Entry 8BXD (electron microscopy, 6.20 A resolution (low resolution: residue-level contacts below are approximate; hydrogen-bond / salt-bridge calls are withheld)); this record covers chains A and E of the 5 polymer chains in the assembly.

Chain A (and E):
Protein: Acetylcholine receptor
Source organism: Alvinella pompejana
Notes: chain E of this document is another copy of the same molecule, construct and numbering; everything in this record applies to it too
Amino-acid sequence (475 residues; numbered 1 to 475; the number before each row is that of its first residue):
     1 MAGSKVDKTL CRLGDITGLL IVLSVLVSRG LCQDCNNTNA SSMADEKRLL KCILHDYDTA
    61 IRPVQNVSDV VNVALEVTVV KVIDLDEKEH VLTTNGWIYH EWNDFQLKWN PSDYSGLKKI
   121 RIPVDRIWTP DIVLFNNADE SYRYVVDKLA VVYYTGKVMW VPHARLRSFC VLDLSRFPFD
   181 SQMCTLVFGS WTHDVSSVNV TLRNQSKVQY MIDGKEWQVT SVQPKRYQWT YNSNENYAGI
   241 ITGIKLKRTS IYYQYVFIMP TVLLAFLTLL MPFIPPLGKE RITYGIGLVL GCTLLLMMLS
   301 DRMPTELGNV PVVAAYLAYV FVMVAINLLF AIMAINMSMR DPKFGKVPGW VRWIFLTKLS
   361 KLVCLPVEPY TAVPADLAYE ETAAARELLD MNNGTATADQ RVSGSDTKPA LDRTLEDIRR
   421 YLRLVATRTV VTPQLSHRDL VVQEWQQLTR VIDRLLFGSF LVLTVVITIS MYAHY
Not modelled in the structure: 1-43, 340-445
Cystine bridges: C170-C184
Glycans and other covalent adducts: N-acetylglucosamine (NAG) linked to N199

Interface between chain A and chain E:
Pairs across the interface - 76 pairs, chain A then chain E:
  D58(A) with L50(E); R126(E)
  A60(A) with P123(E); R126(E)
  I61(A) with E46(E); K47(E); L50(E)
  V67(A) with D45(E)
  H90(A) with K215(E)
  V133(A) with V146(E)
  N137(A) with N95(E)
  D139(A) with R165(E)
  E140(A) with V145(E)
  F169(A) with I83(E)
  L172(A) with K215(E)
  W191(A) with H163(E)
  T192(A) with R121(E); L149(E)
  H193(A) with R121(E)
  D194(A) with R121(E)
  S197(A) with R121(E)
  Y231(A) with W97(E); V161(E)
  K279(A) with G278(E); E280(E)
  I282(A) with I274(E); Y284(E)
  T283(A) with T283(E)
  I286(A) with Y284(E); G287(E); L288(E)
  V289(A) with L267(E)
  L290(A) with L290(E); G291(E); L294(E)
  T293(A) with M298(E)
  L296(A) with Y255(E); P260(E); M298(E)
  M297(A) with M297(E); M298(E)
  L299(A) with Y255(E)
  S300(A) with Y252(E); V256(E); R302(E)
  D301(A) with R302(E)
  M303(A) with Y252(E); Y255(E); V256(E)
  P304(A) with Y252(E)
  T305(A) with E216(E); Y252(E); Y253(E)
  E306(A) with K215(E); E216(E)
  L307(A) with K215(E); I251(E)
  G308(A) with K215(E); I251(E)
  V310(A) with I251(E)
  A314(A) with Y255(E)
  L317(A) with Y255(E)
  A318(A) with Y255(E); M259(E)
  F321(A) with L263(E)
  V322(A) with L263(E)
  A325(A) with L263(E)
  L328(A) with L267(E)
  L329(A) with F266(E); L270(E)
  I332(A) with L270(E); F273(E); I274(E); Y284(E)
  I335(A) with E280(E)
  N336(A) with F273(E)
Other interface residues (no listed pair), chain A (51 interface residues in all): R62, D131, L294, N309
Other interface residues (no listed pair), chain E (49 interface residues in all): K81, S115, L117, Y144, L264, P275

Summary:
The interface between chain A and chain E involves 51 residues on one side and 49 on the other.
N-acetylglucosamine is covalently linked to N199(A).
Both chains are Acetylcholine receptor (Alvinella pompejana). Entry 8BXD (Alvinella pompejana nicotinic
acetylcholine receptor Alpo4 in apo state (Alpo4_LMNG_Serotonin dataset 4)) was determined by electron
microscopy (same publication as 8BX5, 8BXB, 8BXE, 8BXF and 8BYI).
